PDB entry 9FD4 | X-ray diffraction, 1.14 A resolution | chains A and B

Chain A (and B):
Molecule: Flavin reductase
Organism: Streptomyces albogriseolus
Notes: chain B of this document is another copy of the same molecule, construct and numbering; everything in this record applies to it too
Reference sequence: A0A1B1V585 (A0A1B1V585_STRAO); residues 3-193 here = UniProt positions 3-193
Chain sequence (195 residues; row label = number of the first residue in the row; numbers below 1 keep their minus sign (Gly-1 is residue -1)):
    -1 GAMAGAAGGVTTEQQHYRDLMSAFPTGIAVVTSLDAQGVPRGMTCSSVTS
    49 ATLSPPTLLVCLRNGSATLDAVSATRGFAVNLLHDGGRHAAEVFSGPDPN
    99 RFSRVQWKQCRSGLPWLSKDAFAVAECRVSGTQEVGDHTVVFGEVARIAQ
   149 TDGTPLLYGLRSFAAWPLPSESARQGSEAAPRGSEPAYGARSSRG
Unresolved in the structure: -1 to 6, 167-193
Construct notes: expression tag (-1 to 2)
Residues lining bound ligands:
  - FAD (flavin-adenine dinucleotide), molecule 1: Gln13, Tyr15, Arg16, Met19, Ser20, Ser44, Ser45, Cys59, Arg61, His136, Tyr156, Arg159
  - FAD, molecule 2: Ile26, Arg39, Gly40, Met41, Thr42, Cys43, Ser44, Ser45, Cys59, Leu60, Arg61, Gly63, Ser64, Ala65, Thr66, Phe92, Ser93, Gly94, Pro95, Asp96, Pro97, Arg99, His136, Tyr156
  - FAD, molecule 3: Ser48, Ala49, Thr50, Leu51
What the authors report for this chain:
  - binding site for flavin-adenine dinucleotide: Arg16, Ser48, Arg61, Ala65, His136

How chain A and chain B interact:
Residue-residue contacts (126; chain A residue first):
  Glu11(A) - Pro54(B)
  Gln12(A) - Leu51(B)  hydrogen bond (side chain-backbone)
  Gln12(A) - Ser52(B)
  His14(A) - Ile146(B)
  Tyr15(A) - Ser48(B)  hydrogen bond
  Tyr15(A) - Ala49(B)
  Tyr15(A) - Leu51(B)  hydrophobic
  Tyr15(A) - Pro54(B)  hydrophobic
  Tyr15(A) - Thr55(B)  hydrogen bond (side chain-backbone)
  Tyr15(A) - Leu56(B)
  Tyr15(A) - Val143(B)  hydrophobic
  Tyr15(A) - Ile146(B)  hydrophobic
  Arg16(A) - Leu51(B)
  Asp17(A) - Gln148(B)  hydrogen bond (backbone-side chain)
  Leu18(A) - Leu80(B)  hydrophobic
  Leu18(A) - Ala121(B)  hydrophobic
  Leu18(A) - Ala123(B)  hydrophobic
  Leu18(A) - Gln148(B)  hydrogen bond (backbone-side chain)
  Met19(A) - Val46(B)  hydrophobic
  Met19(A) - Ser48(B)
  Ala21(A) - Phe120(B)  hydrophobic
  Ala21(A) - Gln148(B)
  Ala21(A) - Pro153(B)
  Phe22(A) - Thr24(B)
  Phe22(A) - Gly25(B)
  Phe22(A) - Ile26(B)
  Phe22(A) - Ser44(B)
  Phe22(A) - Val46(B)
  Phe22(A) - Leu80(B)  hydrophobic
  Pro23(A) - Thr24(B)
  Pro23(A) - Gly25(B)  hydrogen bond (backbone-backbone)
  Pro23(A) - Pro153(B)
  Pro23(A) - Leu155(B)  hydrophobic
  Pro23(A) - Trp164(B)  hydrophobic
  Thr24(A) - Phe22(B)
  Thr24(A) - Pro23(B)
  Gly25(A) - Phe22(B)
  Gly25(A) - Pro23(B)  hydrogen bond (backbone-backbone)
  Ile26(A) - Phe22(B)
  Ser44(A) - Phe22(B)
  Ser45(A) - Thr47(B)
  Ser45(A) - Ser48(B)  hydrogen bond (side chain-backbone)
  Val46(A) - Met19(B)  hydrophobic
  Val46(A) - Phe22(B)
  Thr47(A) - Met19(B)
  Thr47(A) - Ser45(B)
  Thr47(A) - Thr47(B)  hydrogen bond
  Thr47(A) - Cys59(B)
  Ser48(A) - Tyr15(B)  hydrogen bond
  Ser48(A) - Met19(B)
  Ser48(A) - Cys59(B)
  Ala49(A) - Tyr15(B)
  Ala49(A) - Cys59(B)  hydrogen bond (backbone-side chain)
  Ala49(A) - Val133(B)  hydrophobic
  Ala49(A) - His136(B)
  Thr50(A) - Tyr15(B)
  Thr50(A) - Val133(B)
  Thr50(A) - Asp135(B)  hydrogen bond
  Thr50(A) - His136(B)
  Leu51(A) - Gln12(B)  hydrogen bond (backbone-side chain)
  Leu51(A) - Tyr15(B)  hydrophobic
  Leu51(A) - Arg16(B)
  Ser52(A) - Gln12(B)  hydrogen bond
  Pro54(A) - Thr9(B)
  Pro54(A) - Thr10(B)
  Pro54(A) - Tyr15(B)  hydrophobic
  Thr55(A) - Tyr15(B)  hydrogen bond (backbone-side chain)
  Leu56(A) - Tyr15(B)
  Leu57(A) - Val138(B)  hydrophobic
  Cys59(A) - Ser48(B)
  Cys59(A) - Ala49(B)  hydrogen bond (side chain-backbone)
  Leu80(A) - Leu18(B)  hydrophobic
  Leu80(A) - Phe22(B)  hydrophobic
  Phe120(A) - Ala21(B)  hydrophobic
  Ala121(A) - Leu18(B)  hydrophobic
  Ala123(A) - Leu18(B)  hydrophobic
  Arg126(A) - Gly7(B)
  Arg126(A) - Val8(B)  hydrogen bond (side chain-backbone)
  Arg126(A) - Thr9(B)
  Val133(A) - Ala49(B)  hydrophobic
  Val133(A) - Thr50(B)
  Val133(A) - Phe140(B)  hydrophobic
  Gly134(A) - Ser52(B)
  Asp135(A) - Thr50(B)  hydrogen bond
  Asp135(A) - Ser52(B)  hydrogen bond
  His136(A) - Ala49(B)
  His136(A) - Thr50(B)  hydrogen bond
  Val138(A) - Leu57(B)  hydrophobic
  Val138(A) - Phe140(B)  hydrophobic
  Phe140(A) - Val133(B)  hydrophobic
  Phe140(A) - Val138(B)  hydrophobic
  Val143(A) - Thr9(B)
  Val143(A) - Thr10(B)  hydrogen bond (backbone-backbone)
  Val143(A) - Tyr15(B)  hydrophobic
  Ala144(A) - Val8(B)
  Ala144(A) - Thr9(B)
  Ala144(A) - Thr10(B)  hydrogen bond (backbone-backbone)
  Ile146(A) - Thr10(B)
  Ile146(A) - His14(B)
  Ile146(A) - Tyr15(B)  hydrophobic
  Ile146(A) - Leu18(B)  hydrophobic
  Gln148(A) - Asp17(B)  hydrogen bond (side chain-backbone)
  Gln148(A) - Leu18(B)  hydrogen bond (side chain-backbone)
  Gln148(A) - Ala21(B)
  Pro153(A) - Ala21(B)
  Pro153(A) - Pro23(B)
  Pro153(A) - Leu158(B)  hydrophobic
  Leu155(A) - Pro23(B)  hydrophobic
  Leu155(A) - Trp164(B)  hydrophobic
  Tyr156(A) - Trp164(B)
  Gly157(A) - Trp164(B)
  Leu158(A) - Pro153(B)  hydrophobic
  Leu158(A) - Trp164(B)
  Ser160(A) - Trp164(B)
  Ser160(A) - Leu166(B)
  Phe161(A) - Leu166(B)
  Ala162(A) - Trp164(B)  hydrophobic
  Ala162(A) - Pro165(B)  hydrophobic
  Ala163(A) - Pro165(B)
  Trp164(A) - Pro23(B)  hydrophobic
  Trp164(A) - Gly157(B)
  Trp164(A) - Leu158(B)
  Trp164(A) - Ser160(B)
  Trp164(A) - Ala162(B)  hydrophobic
  Pro165(A) - Ala162(B)  hydrophobic
  Pro165(A) - Ala163(B)
Also at the interface, not in a pair above, chain A (60 interface residues in all): Val8, Ala27, Pro53, Gln131, Arg145, Leu166
Also at the interface, not in a pair above, chain B (59 interface residues in all): Glu11, Ala27, Gln131, Gly134, Gly151, Tyr156

Summary:
The interface between chain A and chain B involves 60 residues on one side and 59 on the other; the contacts
include 24 hydrogen bonds. Polar contacts include Gln12(A)-Leu51(B), Tyr15(A)-Ser48(B) and Tyr15(A)-Thr55(B).
Bound to chain A: 3 copies of flavin-adenine dinucleotide. The paper reports a binding site for flavin-adenine
dinucleotide at Arg16(A), Ser48(A) and Arg61(A) among others.
Chain A and chain B are both Flavin reductase (Streptomyces albogriseolus); the structure, flavin reductase
ThdF in complex with two bound FADs in space group P212121, was determined by X-ray diffraction, deposited
together with 9FD5 and 9FD6.
